Entry 6LJO (X-ray diffraction, 2.28 A resolution); this record covers chain A.

Chain A:
Name: E165R
From: African swine fever virus
Reference sequence: A0A2X0SE53 (A0A2X0SE53_ASF); numbering as in UniProt (aligned over 1-165)
Chain sequence (165 residues; each row starts with the number of its first residue):
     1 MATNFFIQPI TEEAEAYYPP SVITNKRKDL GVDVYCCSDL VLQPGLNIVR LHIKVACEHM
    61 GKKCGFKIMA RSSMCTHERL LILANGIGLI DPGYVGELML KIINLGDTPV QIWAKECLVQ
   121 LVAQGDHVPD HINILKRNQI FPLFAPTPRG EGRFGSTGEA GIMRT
Unresolved in the structure: 1, 148-165
Reported in the primary citation:
  - catalytic residues: Arg71 (proposed by the authors, not directly observed)
  - mutagenesis - R71A, D91A, Y94A, R149A: abolished catalytic activity
  - mutagenesis - D29A (4- to 7-fold), S73A (4- to 7-fold), L89A (4- to 7-fold), I90A, Q120A (100-fold), F154Y: decreased catalytic activity

Summary:
The paper reports the catalytic residue Arg71; D29A, S73A and L89A, among others, reduce catalytic activity;
10 substitutions were tested in all.
Chain A is E165R (African swine fever virus); the structure, African swine fever virus dUTPase, was determined
by X-ray diffraction together with 6LIS and 6LJ3 from the same study.
